PDB entry 2QYS | X-ray diffraction, 1.80 A resolution | chain A

Chain A:
Name: Eugenol synthase 1
From: Ocimum basilicum
UniProt: Q15GI4 (Q15GI4_OCIBA); residues 1-314 here = UniProt positions 1-314
Chain sequence (318 residues; row label = number of the first residue in the row; numbers below 1 keep their minus sign (Ser-3 is residue -3)):
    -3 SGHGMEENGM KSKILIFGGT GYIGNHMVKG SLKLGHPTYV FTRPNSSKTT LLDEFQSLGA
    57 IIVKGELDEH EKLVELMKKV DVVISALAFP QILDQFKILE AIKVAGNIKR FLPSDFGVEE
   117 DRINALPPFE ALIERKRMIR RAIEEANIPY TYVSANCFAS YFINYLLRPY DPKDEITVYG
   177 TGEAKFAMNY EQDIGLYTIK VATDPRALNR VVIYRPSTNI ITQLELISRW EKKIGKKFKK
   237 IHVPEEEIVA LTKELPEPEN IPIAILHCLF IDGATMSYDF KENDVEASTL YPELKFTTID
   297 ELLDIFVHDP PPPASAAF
Disordered / not traced: -3 to 4
Differences from the reference sequence: expression tag (-3 to 0)
From the paper describing this entry:
  - catalytic residues: Lys132 (proposed by the authors, not directly observed)
  - mutagenesis - K132A, K132Q: abolished catalytic activity
  - mutagenesis - K132R, Y157A, Y157F, I261H, F314A: decreased catalytic activity
  - mutagenesis - F314Y: unchanged catalytic activity

Summary:
The paper reports the catalytic residue Lys132; K132R, Y157A and Y157F, among others, reduce catalytic
activity; 8 substitutions were tested in all.
Chain A is Eugenol synthase 1 (Ocimum basilicum); the structure, Structure of Eugenol Synthase from Ocimum
basilicum, was determined by X-ray diffraction together with 2QW8, 2QX7, 2QZZ, 2R2G and 2R6J from the same
study.
